PDB entry 4ME7 | X-ray diffraction, 2.92 A resolution | chains E and F of the 6 polymer chains in the assembly

# Chain E (and F)
Name: Antitoxin EndoAI
Organism: Bacillus subtilis subsp. subtilis
Notes: chain F of this document is another copy of the same molecule, construct and numbering; everything in this record applies to it too
UniProt: P96621 (ENDAI_BACSU); residue numbers follow UniProt; this construct covers 2-93
Amino-acid sequence (94 residues; each row starts with the number of its first residue; numbering starts at 0):
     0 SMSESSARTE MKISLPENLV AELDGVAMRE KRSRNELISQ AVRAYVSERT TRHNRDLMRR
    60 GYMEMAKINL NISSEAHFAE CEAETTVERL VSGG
Unresolved in the structure: 0-5, 84-93 (chain F: 0-6, 86-93)
Modified positions: Mse1 (selenomethionine); Mse10, Mse27, Mse57, Mse62, Mse64 (selenomethionine; parent Met)
Differences from the reference sequence: expression tag (0-1)
Curated features (UniProtKB/Swiss-Prot):
  - mutagenesis: Tyr61 (Y61A: No longer prevents EndoA toxicity upon coexpression in E.coli, due to loss of EndoA-EndoAI interaction), Mse64 (M64A: Still prevents EndoA toxicity upon coexpression in E.coli), Asn68 (N68A: Still prevents EndoA toxicity upon coexpression in E.coli), Ser72 (S72A: Still prevents EndoA toxicity upon coexpression in E.coli), Glu74 (E74A: Still prevents EndoA toxicity upon coexpression in E.coli), Glu79 (E79A: Still prevents EndoA toxicity upon coexpression in E.coli)

# Interface between chain E and chain F
Pairs across the interface (67):
  Ala6(E) with Ser13(F), hydrogen bond (backbone-backbone)
  Arg7(E) with Leu14(F); Glu16(F), salt bridge
  Thr8(E) with Ile12(F); Ser13(F); Leu14(F), hydrogen bond (backbone-backbone); Glu16(F); Val19(F)
  Glu9(E) with Ile12(F)
  Mse10(E) with Mse10(F); Lys11(F); Ile12(F), hydrogen bond (backbone-backbone); Arg33(F); Ile37(F), hydrophobic
  Lys11(E) with Glu9(F); Mse10(F); Lys11(F)
  Ile12(E) with Glu9(F); Mse10(F), hydrogen bond (backbone-backbone); Ile12(F), hydrophobic; Asn34(F); Ile37(F), hydrophobic
  Ser13(E) with Arg7(F), hydrogen bond (backbone-side chain); Thr8(F); Asn34(F), hydrogen bond (backbone-side chain)
  Leu14(E) with Arg7(F); Thr8(F), hydrogen bond (backbone-backbone); Mse10(F); Ser38(F)
  Pro15(E) with Arg42(F)
  Glu16(E) with Arg7(F); Thr8(F)
  Leu18(E) with Val41(F), hydrophobic; Arg42(F)
  Val19(E) with Thr8(F)
  Glu21(E) with Val45(F); Thr49(F), hydrogen bond
  Leu22(E) with Val45(F), hydrophobic
  Arg28(E) with His52(F)
  Glu29(E) with Arg48(F), salt bridge
  Arg31(E) with Tyr44(F), hydrogen bond; Arg48(F)
  Arg33(E) with Mse10(F)
  Asn34(E) with Ile12(F); Ser13(F), hydrogen bond (side chain-backbone)
  Leu36(E) with Tyr44(F), hydrophobic
  Ile37(E) with Mse10(F), hydrophobic; Ile12(F), hydrophobic
  Ser38(E) with Leu14(F)
  Gln39(E) with Tyr44(F), hydrogen bond; Arg48(F)
  Ala40(E) with Ala40(F); Tyr44(F), hydrophobic
  Val41(E) with Leu18(F), hydrophobic
  Arg42(E) with Pro15(F); Leu18(F)
  Tyr44(E) with Arg31(F), hydrogen bond; Leu36(F); Gln39(F), hydrogen bond; Ala40(F), hydrophobic
  Val45(E) with Glu21(F); Leu22(F), hydrophobic
  Arg48(E) with Glu29(F), salt bridge; Arg31(F); Gln39(F)
  Thr49(E) with Glu21(F), hydrogen bond
  His52(E) with Arg28(F)
Interface residues without a listed pair, chain E (33 interface residues in all): Val25
Interface residues without a listed pair, chain F (32 interface residues in all): Val25

# Overview
33 residues of chain E and 32 residues of chain F are in contact; the contacts include 14 hydrogen bonds and 3
salt bridges. Polar contacts include Arg7(E)-Glu16(F), Glu29(E)-Arg48(F) and Ser13(E)-Arg7(F). From UniProt: 6
mutagenesis sites on chain E.
Chain E and chain F are both Antitoxin EndoAI (Bacillus subtilis subsp. subtilis); the structure, Crystal
structure of Bacillus subtilis toxin MazF in complex with cognate antitoxin MazE, was determined by X-ray
diffraction together with 4MDX from the same study.
